7KEK - chains E and D of the 17 polymer chains in the assembly; structure by electron microscopy, 8.00 A resolution (low resolution: residue-level contacts below are approximate; hydrogen-bond / salt-bridge calls are withheld).

== Chain E ==
Name: Dynein intermediate chain DIC3
Source organism: Tetrahymena thermophila
UniProtKB: Q23FU1 (Q23FU1_TETTS); residue numbers follow UniProt; this construct covers 1-670
Chain sequence (670 residues; each row starts with the number of its first residue):
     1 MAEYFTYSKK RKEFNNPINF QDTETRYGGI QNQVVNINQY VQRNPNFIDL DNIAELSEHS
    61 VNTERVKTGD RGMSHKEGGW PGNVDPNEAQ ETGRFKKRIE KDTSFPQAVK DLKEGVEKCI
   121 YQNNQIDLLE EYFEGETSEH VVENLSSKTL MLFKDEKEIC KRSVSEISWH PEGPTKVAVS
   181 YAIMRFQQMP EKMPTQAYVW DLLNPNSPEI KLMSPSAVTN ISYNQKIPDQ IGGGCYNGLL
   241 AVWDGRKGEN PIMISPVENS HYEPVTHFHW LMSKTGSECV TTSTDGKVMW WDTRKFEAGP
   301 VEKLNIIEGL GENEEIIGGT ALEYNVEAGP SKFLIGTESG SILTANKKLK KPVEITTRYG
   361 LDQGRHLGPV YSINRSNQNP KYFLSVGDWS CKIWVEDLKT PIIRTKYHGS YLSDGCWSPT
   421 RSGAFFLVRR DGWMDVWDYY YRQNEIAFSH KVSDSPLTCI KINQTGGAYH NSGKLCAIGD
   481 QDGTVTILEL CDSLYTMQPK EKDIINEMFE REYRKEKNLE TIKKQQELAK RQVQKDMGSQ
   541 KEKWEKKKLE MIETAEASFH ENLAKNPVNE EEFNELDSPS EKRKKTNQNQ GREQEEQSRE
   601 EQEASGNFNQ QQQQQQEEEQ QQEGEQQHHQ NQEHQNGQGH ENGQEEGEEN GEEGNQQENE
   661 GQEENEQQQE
Unresolved in the structure: 1-11, 102-103, 569-670

== Chain D ==
Name: Dynein intermediate chain DIC2
Source organism: Tetrahymena thermophila
UniProtKB: I7M008 (I7M008_TETTS); numbering as in UniProt (aligned over 1-667)
Chain sequence (667 residues; row label = number of the first residue in the row):
     1 MPPKQTKVVA SRKTVMPISR AGRAQIRRKD SNTQNNMNDQ GMEDEEIDQQ REGMKNQYEQ
    61 LTAQELNEDM PSKMLEPKNP QAPKNITVYD YYTRKFKTDE LVDQMIVHFS MDGDYIWKES
   121 NEYKTQEEIR DTKKALIKEA MRKQESEEPG ANHDEEAIKQ TLRNKFNYNT RECQTINPSI
   181 RERGVSTEPP PSDTICGNIT QWEIFDAYYA EIMKDHQIEN KKKKEVDQDK KQDQSMYSTS
   241 FKRCCKIMER MVVQNDQEDK YHDYRYYWSQ GDNLEAGKNE GHLLPIWRFS NEKQRKKNVT
   301 SICWNPLYPD LFAVSLGSYD FTKQRMGLIC LYSLKNTTHP EYAFNCEAGV MCLDFHPKSA
   361 ALLAVGLYDG TVLVYDIRNK HKKPIYQSTV RNQKHTDPVW QVKWNPDTSK NYNFYSISSD
   421 GRVMNWILMK NKLEPEEVIL LRLVGKNEEE STLIGLACGL CFDFNKFEPH IFLVGTEEGK
   481 IHKCSRAYSG QYQETYNGHL LAVYKVKWNN FHPRTFISAS ADWTVRIWDS KYTSQIICFD
   541 LSMMVVDAVW APYSSTVFAC ATMDKVQVYD LNVDKLNKLA EQKIVKQPKL TNLSFNYKDP
   601 ILLVGDSHGG VTLVKLSPNL CKSGPEIKQT EDKKAMEEFK NVKIEDYERE KMENLLAVVS
   661 KWEREDA
Unresolved in the structure: 1-60, 270-277, 443-450, 656-667

== Interface between chain E and chain D ==
Residue-residue contacts (79):
  Lys12(E) with Asn67(D); Glu68(D)
  Glu13(E) with Glu68(D); Met70(D)
  Phe14(E) with Met70(D)
  Asn38(E) with Lys118(D)
  Gln39(E) with Tyr115(D); Ile116(D); Trp117(D)
  Tyr40(E) with Ile116(D); Lys118(D); Tyr123(D)
  Gln42(E) with Asp114(D); Gln126(D)
  Arg43(E) with Asp114(D); Ile116(D); Gln126(D)
  Asn44(E) with Gln126(D); Arg130(D); Lys133(D)
  Pro45(E) with Gln126(D); Ile129(D)
  Asn46(E) with Asp114(D)
  Glu55(E) with Ile86(D)
  Leu56(E) with Ile86(D); Thr87(D)
  Ser57(E) with Asn85(D); Thr87(D)
  Glu58(E) with Asn85(D); Thr87(D)
  His59(E) with Lys84(D); Asn85(D)
  Tyr121(E) with Tyr266(D)
  Gln122(E) with Gln254(D); Glu258(D); Tyr266(D)
  Asn124(E) with Arg265(D)
  Gln125(E) with Gln254(D); Tyr261(D); His262(D); Arg265(D); Tyr266(D)
  Ile126(E) with Gln254(D); Tyr261(D)
  Leu128(E) with Arg250(D); Gln254(D)
  Leu129(E) with Ile247(D)
  Glu130(E) with Arg250(D); Asp310(D)
  Glu131(E) with Arg243(D)
  Tyr132(E) with Arg250(D); Tyr308(D); Asp310(D); Leu311(D); Ser333(D); Lys335(D); Glu341(D); Tyr342(D)
  Phe133(E) with Tyr308(D); Ala360(D); Ala361(D); Ile377(D)
  Glu136(E) with Arg378(D)
  Thr137(E) with Arg378(D)
  Ser138(E) with Asp376(D); Arg378(D); Asn379(D)
  Glu139(E) with Arg378(D)
  His140(E) with Leu362(D); Asp376(D); Tyr412(D)
  Val142(E) with Ile385(D); Tyr386(D); Asn431(D)
  Glu143(E) with Asn431(D)
  Asn144(E) with Asn431(D)
  Tyr441(E) with Lys430(D)
  Arg442(E) with Lys432(D); Glu434(D)
Interface residues without a listed pair, chain E (38 interface residues in all): Val41
Interface residues without a listed pair, chain D (53 interface residues in all): Thr98, Glu122, Tyr264, Asn305, Leu307, Met429

== Overview ==
Chain E and chain D form an interface of 38 and 53 residues respectively.
Here chain E is Dynein intermediate chain DIC3 and chain D is Dynein intermediate chain DIC2, both from
Tetrahymena thermophila. Entry 7KEK (Structure of the free outer-arm dynein in pre-parallel state) was
determined by electron microscopy together with 7K58, 7K5B, 7MWG and 7N32 from the same study.
